PDB entry 3U4A | X-ray diffraction, 2.20 A resolution | chains A and B

Chain A (and B):
Name: JMB19063
Source organism: compost metagenome
Notes: engineered mutation(s): D261N; chain B of this document is another copy of the same molecule, construct and numbering; everything in this record applies to it too
Chain sequence (775 residues; each row starts with the number of its first residue):
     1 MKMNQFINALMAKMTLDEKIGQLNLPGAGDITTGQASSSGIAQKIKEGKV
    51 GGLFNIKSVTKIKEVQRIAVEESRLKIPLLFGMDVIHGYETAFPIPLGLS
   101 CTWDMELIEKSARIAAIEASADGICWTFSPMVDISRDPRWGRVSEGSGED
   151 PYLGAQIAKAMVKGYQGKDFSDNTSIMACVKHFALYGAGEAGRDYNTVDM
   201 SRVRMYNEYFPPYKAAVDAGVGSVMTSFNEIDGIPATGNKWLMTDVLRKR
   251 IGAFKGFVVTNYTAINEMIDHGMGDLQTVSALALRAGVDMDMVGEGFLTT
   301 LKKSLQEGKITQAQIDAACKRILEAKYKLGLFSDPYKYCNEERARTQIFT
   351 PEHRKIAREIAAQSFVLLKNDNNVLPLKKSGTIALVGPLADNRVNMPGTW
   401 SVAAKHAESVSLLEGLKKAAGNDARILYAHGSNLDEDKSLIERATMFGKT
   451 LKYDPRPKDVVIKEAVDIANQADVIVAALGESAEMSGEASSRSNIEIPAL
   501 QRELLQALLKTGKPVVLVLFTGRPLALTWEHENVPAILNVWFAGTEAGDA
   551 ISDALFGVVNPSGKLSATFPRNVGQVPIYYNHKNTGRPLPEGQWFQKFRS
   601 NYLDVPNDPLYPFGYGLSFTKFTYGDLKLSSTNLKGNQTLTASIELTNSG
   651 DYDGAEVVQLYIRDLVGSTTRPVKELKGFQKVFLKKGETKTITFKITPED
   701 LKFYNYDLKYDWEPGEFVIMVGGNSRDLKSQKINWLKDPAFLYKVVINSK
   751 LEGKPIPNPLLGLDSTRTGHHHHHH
Unresolved in the structure: 740-775 (chain B: 1, 744-775)
Ion coordination: Ca2+: Asp664, Val666, Glu713
Ligand contacts: beta-D-glucopyranose (BGC): Phe54, Asn55, Asp84, Phe128, Arg142, Lys181, His182, Met225, Phe228, Asn261, Tyr262, Met292, Trp400, Glu488
What the authors report for this chain:
  - Ca2+ coordination: Asp664, Val666
  - binding site for beta-D-glucopyranose: Tyr262, Glu488, Arg587, Phe598

Interface between chain A and chain B:
Pairs across the interface (168; chain A residue first):
  Arg139(A) - Gly574(B)  hydrogen bond (side chain-backbone)
  Arg139(A) - Val576(B)  hydrogen bond (side chain-backbone)
  Glu190(A) - Arg204(B)  salt bridge
  Glu190(A) - Tyr579(B)  hydrogen bond
  Ala191(A) - Gly574(B)
  Ala191(A) - Gln575(B)
  Ala191(A) - Val576(B)
  Ala191(A) - Pro577(B)
  Ala191(A) - Tyr602(B)  hydrogen bond (backbone-side chain)
  Arg193(A) - Ser600(B)  hydrogen bond
  Arg193(A) - Asn601(B)
  Arg193(A) - Tyr602(B)
  Arg193(A) - Asn607(B)
  Asp194(A) - Ser600(B)  hydrogen bond (backbone-side chain)
  Tyr195(A) - Thr585(B)
  Tyr195(A) - Arg587(B)  hydrogen bond
  Tyr195(A) - Phe598(B)
  Tyr195(A) - Arg599(B)
  Tyr195(A) - Ser600(B)
  Asn196(A) - Thr585(B)
  Asn196(A) - Ser600(B)
  Thr197(A) - Lys583(B)
  Asp199(A) - Met200(B)
  Asp199(A) - Ser201(B)  hydrogen bond
  Asp199(A) - Arg204(B)  salt bridge
  Met200(A) - Asp199(B)
  Met200(A) - Met200(B)
  Met200(A) - Ser201(B)
  Ser201(A) - Asp199(B)  hydrogen bond
  Ser201(A) - Met200(B)
  Ser201(A) - Ser201(B)
  Ser201(A) - Asp232(B)
  Arg202(A) - Tyr706(B)  hydrogen bond
  Arg204(A) - Glu190(B)  salt bridge
  Arg204(A) - Thr197(B)
  Arg204(A) - Asp199(B)  salt bridge
  Phe228(A) - Arg587(B)
  Glu230(A) - Lys583(B)  salt bridge
  Glu230(A) - Thr670(B)  hydrogen bond
  Asp232(A) - Ser201(B)
  Asp232(A) - Val203(B)
  Asp232(A) - Thr669(B)
  Asp232(A) - Tyr706(B)
  Gly233(A) - Lys583(B)
  Gly233(A) - Thr669(B)
  Gly233(A) - Thr670(B)  hydrogen bond (backbone-backbone)
  Ile234(A) - Thr669(B)
  Ile234(A) - Tyr706(B)  hydrophobic
  Trp241(A) - Tyr706(B)
  Tyr262(A) - Arg587(B)  hydrogen bond (backbone-side chain)
  Glu267(A) - Gly586(B)
  Glu267(A) - Arg587(B)  salt bridge
  Asp270(A) - Asn584(B)  hydrogen bond (backbone-side chain)
  Asp270(A) - Thr585(B)
  Asp270(A) - Gly586(B)
  Asp270(A) - Pro588(B)
  His271(A) - Thr585(B)  hydrogen bond (backbone-backbone)
  His271(A) - Gly586(B)  hydrogen bond (side chain-backbone)
  His271(A) - Thr670(B)
  Gly272(A) - Leu665(B)
  Gly272(A) - Val666(B)
  Gly272(A) - Gly667(B)  hydrogen bond (backbone-backbone)
  Met273(A) - Val666(B)
  Met273(A) - Gly667(B)
  Met273(A) - Ser668(B)
  Met273(A) - Thr669(B)
  Met273(A) - Thr670(B)
  Gly274(A) - Val666(B)
  Leu440(A) - Leu603(B)
  Arg443(A) - Phe595(B)
  Arg443(A) - Leu603(B)  hydrogen bond (side chain-backbone)
  Met446(A) - Lys597(B)
  Phe447(A) - Phe598(B)  hydrophobic
  Met485(A) - Leu603(B)
  Glu488(A) - Arg587(B)  salt bridge
  Glu488(A) - Lys597(B)  hydrogen bond (backbone-side chain)
  Ala489(A) - Lys597(B)  hydrogen bond (backbone-side chain)
  Ala489(A) - Phe598(B)
  Ser490(A) - Lys597(B)  hydrogen bond
  Ser490(A) - Leu603(B)
  Ser491(A) - Tyr602(B)
  Ser491(A) - Leu603(B)  hydrogen bond (backbone-backbone)
  Arg492(A) - Tyr602(B)
  Arg492(A) - Leu603(B)
  Arg492(A) - Asp604(B)
  Ser493(A) - Asn572(B)  hydrogen bond
  Ser493(A) - Gly574(B)
  Ser493(A) - Tyr602(B)
  Ser493(A) - Asp604(B)  hydrogen bond
  Ser493(A) - Val605(B)
  Asn494(A) - Asp604(B)  hydrogen bond (backbone-side chain)
  Asn572(A) - Ser493(B)  hydrogen bond
  Val573(A) - Val573(B)  hydrophobic
  Gly574(A) - Arg139(B)  hydrogen bond (backbone-side chain)
  Gly574(A) - Ala191(B)
  Gly574(A) - Ser493(B)
  Gln575(A) - Ala191(B)
  Val576(A) - Arg139(B)  hydrogen bond (backbone-side chain)
  Val576(A) - Ala191(B)
  Pro577(A) - Ala191(B)
  Tyr579(A) - Glu190(B)  hydrogen bond
  Lys583(A) - Thr197(B)
  Lys583(A) - Glu230(B)  salt bridge
  Lys583(A) - Gly233(B)
  Asn584(A) - Asp270(B)  hydrogen bond (side chain-backbone)
  Thr585(A) - Tyr195(B)
  Thr585(A) - Asn196(B)
  Thr585(A) - Asp270(B)
  Thr585(A) - His271(B)  hydrogen bond (backbone-backbone)
  Gly586(A) - Glu267(B)
  Gly586(A) - Asp270(B)
  Gly586(A) - His271(B)  hydrogen bond (backbone-side chain)
  Arg587(A) - Tyr195(B)  hydrogen bond
  Arg587(A) - Phe228(B)
  Arg587(A) - Tyr262(B)  hydrogen bond (side chain-backbone)
  Arg587(A) - Thr263(B)
  Arg587(A) - Glu267(B)  salt bridge
  Arg587(A) - Glu488(B)  salt bridge
  Pro588(A) - Asp270(B)
  Trp594(A) - Arg443(B)
  Phe595(A) - Arg443(B)
  Lys597(A) - Met446(B)
  Lys597(A) - Phe447(B)
  Lys597(A) - Glu488(B)  hydrogen bond (side chain-backbone)
  Lys597(A) - Ala489(B)  hydrogen bond (side chain-backbone)
  Lys597(A) - Ser490(B)  hydrogen bond
  Phe598(A) - Tyr195(B)
  Phe598(A) - Phe447(B)  hydrophobic
  Phe598(A) - Glu488(B)
  Phe598(A) - Ala489(B)
  Arg599(A) - Tyr195(B)
  Ser600(A) - Arg193(B)  hydrogen bond
  Ser600(A) - Asp194(B)  hydrogen bond (side chain-backbone)
  Ser600(A) - Tyr195(B)
  Ser600(A) - Asn196(B)
  Asn601(A) - Arg193(B)
  Tyr602(A) - Ala191(B)  hydrogen bond (side chain-backbone)
  Tyr602(A) - Arg193(B)
  Tyr602(A) - Ser491(B)
  Tyr602(A) - Ser493(B)
  Leu603(A) - Leu440(B)
  Leu603(A) - Arg443(B)  hydrogen bond (backbone-side chain)
  Leu603(A) - Met485(B)
  Leu603(A) - Ser490(B)
  Leu603(A) - Ser491(B)  hydrogen bond (backbone-backbone)
  Asp604(A) - Arg492(B)
  Asp604(A) - Ser493(B)  hydrogen bond
  Asp604(A) - Asn494(B)  hydrogen bond (side chain-backbone)
  Val605(A) - Ser493(B)
  Asn607(A) - Arg193(B)
  Leu665(A) - Gly272(B)
  Val666(A) - Gly272(B)
  Val666(A) - Met273(B)
  Val666(A) - Gly274(B)
  Gly667(A) - Gly272(B)  hydrogen bond (backbone-backbone)
  Ser668(A) - Met273(B)
  Thr669(A) - Asp232(B)
  Thr669(A) - Gly233(B)
  Thr669(A) - Ile234(B)
  Thr669(A) - Met273(B)
  Thr670(A) - Glu230(B)  hydrogen bond
  Thr670(A) - Gly233(B)  hydrogen bond (backbone-backbone)
  Thr670(A) - His271(B)
  Thr670(A) - Met273(B)
  Tyr706(A) - Arg202(B)  hydrogen bond
  Tyr706(A) - Asp232(B)
  Tyr706(A) - Ile234(B)  hydrophobic
  Tyr706(A) - Trp241(B)
Also at the interface, not in a pair above, chain A (76 interface residues in all): Gly192, Val203, Pro235, Asn239, Thr263, Glu484
Also at the interface, not in a pair above, chain B (76 interface residues in all): Gly192, Pro235, Asn239, Glu484, Trp594

In short:
The chain A/chain B interface involves 76 residues from each chain; the contacts include 48 hydrogen bonds and
10 salt bridges. Among the polar pairs are Glu190(A)-Arg204(B), Asp199(A)-Arg204(B) and Glu230(A)-Lys583(B).
Chain A binds beta-D-glucopyranose. The paper reports a binding site for beta-D-glucopyranose at Tyr262(A),
Glu488(A) and Arg587(A) among others; Ca2+ coordination by Asp664(A) and Val666(A).
Chain A and chain B are both JMB19063 (compost metagenome); the structure, From soil to structure: a novel
dimeric family 3-beta-glucosidase isolated from compost using metagenomic analysis, was determined by X-ray
diffraction together with 3U48 from the same study.
